7NPV - chains D3 and D4 of the 24 polymer chains in the assembly; structure by electron microscopy, 6.66 A resolution (low resolution: residue-level contacts below are approximate; hydrogen-bond / salt-bridge calls are withheld).

Chain D3 (and D4):
Protein: ESX-5 secretion system protein EccD5
Source organism: Mycobacterium tuberculosis (strain ATCC 25618 / H37Rv)
Notes: chain D4 of this document is another copy of the same molecule, construct and numbering; everything in this record applies to it too
UniProt: P9WNP9 (ECCD5_MYCTU); residue numbers follow UniProt; this construct covers 1-503
Amino-acid sequence (503 residues; numbered 1 to 503; the number before each row is that of its first residue):
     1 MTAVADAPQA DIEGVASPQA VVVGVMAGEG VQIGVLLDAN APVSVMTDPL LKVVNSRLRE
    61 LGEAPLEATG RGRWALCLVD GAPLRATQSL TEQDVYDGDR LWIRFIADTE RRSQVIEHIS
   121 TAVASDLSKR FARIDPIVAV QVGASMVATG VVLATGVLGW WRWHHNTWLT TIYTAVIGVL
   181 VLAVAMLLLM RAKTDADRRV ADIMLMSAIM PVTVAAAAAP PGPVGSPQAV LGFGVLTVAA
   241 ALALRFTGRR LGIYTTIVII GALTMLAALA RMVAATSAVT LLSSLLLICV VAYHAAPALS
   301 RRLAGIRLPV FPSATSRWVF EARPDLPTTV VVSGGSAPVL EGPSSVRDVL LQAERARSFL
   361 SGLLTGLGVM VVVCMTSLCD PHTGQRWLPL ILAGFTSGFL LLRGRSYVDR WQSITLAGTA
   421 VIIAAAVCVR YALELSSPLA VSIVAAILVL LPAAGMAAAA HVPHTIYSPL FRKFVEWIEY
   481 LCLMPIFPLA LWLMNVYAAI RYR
Disordered / not traced: 1-18 (chain D4: 1-17, 315-343, 462-503)

How chain D3 and chain D4 interact:
Contacting residue pairs - 72 pairs, chain D3 then chain D4:
  E29(D3) - N40(D4)
  Q32(D3) - V45(D4)
  V79(D3) - L36(D4)
  V79(D3) - L37(D4)
  V79(D3) - M46(D4)
  V79(D3) - P49(D4)
  V79(D3) - L50(D4)
  D80(D3) - V35(D4)
  D80(D3) - L36(D4)
  D80(D3) - V53(D4)
  G81(D3) - L36(D4)
  D99(D3) - K52(D4)
  R100(D3) - V45(D4)
  R100(D3) - D48(D4)
  W102(D3) - D38(D4)
  Q114(D3) - R57(D4)
  I116(D3) - Q32(D4)
  I116(D3) - I33(D4)
  E117(D3) - G30(D4)
  E117(D3) - V31(D4)
  E117(D3) - Q32(D4)
  H118(D3) - G30(D4)
  H118(D3) - L61(D4)
  I119(D3) - G30(D4)
  S120(D3) - E29(D4)
  T121(D3) - G30(D4)
  T121(D3) - W102(D4)
  S125(D3) - V79(D4)
  S125(D3) - W102(D4)
  S128(D3) - V79(D4)
  S128(D3) - D80(D4)
  R130(D3) - S313(D4)
  R130(D3) - A314(D4)
  R133(D3) - V408(D4)
  G143(D3) - M456(D4)
  A144(D3) - M456(D4)
  V147(D3) - P452(D4)
  V147(D3) - M456(D4)
  L153(D3) - L448(D4)
  V157(D3) - V441(D4)
  W160(D3) - A432(D4)
  W160(D3) - L433(D4)
  W161(D3) - S437(D4)
  W161(D3) - P438(D4)
  Y173(D3) - S442(D4)
  Y173(D3) - A446(D4)
  I306(D3) - I119(D4)
  E341(D3) - S113(D4)
  L350(D3) - D126(D4)
  E354(D3) - R130(D4)
  R357(D3) - F131(D4)
  V408(D3) - R133(D4)
  V408(D3) - I134(D4)
  D409(D3) - A132(D4)
  R410(D3) - A132(D4)
  R410(D3) - V138(D4)
  S413(D3) - I134(D4)
  V421(D3) - M146(D4)
  S437(D3) - W161(D4)
  P438(D3) - W161(D4)
  S442(D3) - Y173(D4)
  A445(D3) - Y173(D4)
  A446(D3) - Y173(D4)
  L448(D3) - G150(D4)
  L448(D3) - L153(D4)
  P452(D3) - V147(D4)
  M456(D3) - G143(D4)
  M456(D3) - A144(D4)
  M456(D3) - V147(D4)
  M456(D3) - M204(D4)
  A460(D3) - V140(D4)
  P463(D3) - P136(D4)
Other interface residues (no listed pair), chain D3 (70 interface residues in all): M26, G30, D94, R104, V115, A124, I134, M146, G150, A154, L158, L169, M204, R307, P343, V346, V349, A353, I414, G418, V441, A453, A459
Other interface residues (no listed pair), chain D4 (74 interface residues in all): M26, G34, A41, S44, V115, I116, A122, V123, L127, A139, V142, A154, V157, L158, L169, R410, S436, A445, A453

Overview:
70 residues of chain D3 and 74 residues of chain D4 are in contact.
Chain D3 and chain D4 are both ESX-5 secretion system protein EccD5 (Mycobacterium tuberculosis (strain ATCC
25618 / H37Rv)); the structure, MycP5-free ESX-5 inner membrane complex, State II, was determined by electron
microscopy (same publication as 7NP7, 7NPR, 7NPU, 7NPS and 7NPT).
